9GD0 - chains A and I of the 16 polymer chains in the assembly; structure by electron microscopy, 2.80 A resolution.

# Chain A
Molecule: Histone H3.2
Organism: Xenopus laevis
UniProtKB: P84233 (H32_XENLA); residues 0-135 here correspond to UniProt positions 1-136 (UniProt number = residue number + 1)
Sequence (136 residues; row label = number of the first residue in the row; numbering starts at 0):
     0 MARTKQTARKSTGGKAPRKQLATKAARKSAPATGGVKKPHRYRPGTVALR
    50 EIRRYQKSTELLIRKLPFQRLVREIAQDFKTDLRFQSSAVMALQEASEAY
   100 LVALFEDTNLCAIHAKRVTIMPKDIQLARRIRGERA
Unresolved in the structure: 0-38, 134-135
Construct notes: conflict Ala102 (Gly103 in P84233)
Swiss-Prot annotation at these positions:
  - modified residue: Arg2 (Asymmetric dimethylarginine), Thr3 (Phosphothreonine), Lys4 (Allysine), Gln5 (5-glutamyl dopamine), Thr6 (Phosphothreonine), Arg8 (Citrulline), Lys9 (N6,N6,N6-trimethyllysine), Ser10 (ADP-ribosylserine), Thr11 (Phosphothreonine), Lys14 (N6-(2-hydroxyisobutyryl)lysine), Arg17 (Asymmetric dimethylarginine), Lys18 (N6-(2-hydroxyisobutyryl)lysine), Lys23 (N6-(2-hydroxyisobutyryl)lysine), Arg26 (Citrulline), Lys27 (N6,N6,N6-trimethyllysine), Ser28 (ADP-ribosylserine), Lys36 (N6,N6,N6-trimethyllysine), Lys37 (N6-methyllysine), Tyr41 (Phosphotyrosine), Lys56 (N6,N6,N6-trimethyllysine) and 8 more in UniProt
  - lipidation: Cys110 (S-palmitoyl cysteine)

# Chain I
Molecule: 250-nt DNA strand
Organism: synthetic construct
Sequence (250 nucleotides; each row starts with the number of its first residue; numbers below 1 keep their minus sign (DC-176 is residue -176)):
  -176 CTGGAGAATCCCGGTGCCGAGGCCGCTCAATTGGTCGTAGACAGCTCTAG
  -126 CACCGCTTAAACGCACGTACGCGCTGTCCCCCGCGTTTTAACCGCCAAGG
   -76 GGATTACTCCCTAGTCTCCAGGGAATTCCTCAATTGGTCGTAGACAGCTC
   -26 TAGCACCGCTTAAACGCACGTACGCGCTGTCCCCCGCGTTTTAACCGCCA
    24 AGGGGATTACTCCCTAGTCTCCAGGCACGTGTCAGATATATACATCCTGT

# Chain A / chain I interface
Pairs across the interface (20):
  His39(A) with DC70(I), sugar contact; DT71(I), phosphate contact
  Arg40(A) with DC70(I), sugar contact; DT71(I), hydrogen bond to the phosphate
  Tyr41(A) with DC70(I), phosphate contact
  Arg42(A) with DA-5(I), salt bridge to the phosphate; DC70(I), hydrogen bond to the phosphate
  Thr45(A) with DC70(I), hydrogen bond to the phosphate
  Arg72(A) with DC-23(I), salt bridge to the phosphate
  Arg83(A) with DG-24(I), phosphate contact; DC-23(I), phosphate contact
  Phe84(A) with DG-24(I), phosphate contact; DC-23(I), hydrogen bond to the phosphate
  Gln85(A) with DG-24(I), phosphate contact
  Ser86(A) with DG-24(I), phosphate contact
  Arg116(A) with DG-3(I), phosphate contact; DC-2(I), phosphate contact
  Val117(A) with DG-3(I), hydrogen bond to the phosphate
  Thr118(A) with DG-3(I), hydrogen bond to the phosphate
  Met120(A) with DC-2(I), phosphate contact
Other interface residues (no listed pair), chain A (18 interface residues in all): Pro43, Arg63, Leu82, Lys115
Other interface residues (no listed pair), chain I (10 interface residues in all): DA-13, DC-4, DC69

# In short
18 residues of chain A and 10 residues of chain I are in contact, with 6 hydrogen bonds and 2 salt bridges.
Polar pairs include Arg40(A)-DT71(I), Arg42(A)-DC70(I) and Thr45(A)-DC70(I).
Chain A is Histone H3.2 (Xenopus laevis) and chain I is a 250-nt DNA strand (synthetic construct); the
structure, Structure of a hexasome-nucleosome complex with a dyad-to-dyad distance of 103 bp, was determined
by electron microscopy.
